PDB entry 7V9B | X-ray diffraction, 1.85 A resolution | chains A and B

Chain A:
Molecule: YWHAE/FAM22B fusion protein
From: Homo sapiens
UniProtKB: G9K389 (G9K389_HUMAN); residues 1-232 here correspond to UniProt positions 11-242 (UniProt number = residue number + 10)
Sequence (249 residues; numbered -16 to 232; the number before each row is that of its first residue; numbers below 1 keep their minus sign (Gly-16 is residue -16)):
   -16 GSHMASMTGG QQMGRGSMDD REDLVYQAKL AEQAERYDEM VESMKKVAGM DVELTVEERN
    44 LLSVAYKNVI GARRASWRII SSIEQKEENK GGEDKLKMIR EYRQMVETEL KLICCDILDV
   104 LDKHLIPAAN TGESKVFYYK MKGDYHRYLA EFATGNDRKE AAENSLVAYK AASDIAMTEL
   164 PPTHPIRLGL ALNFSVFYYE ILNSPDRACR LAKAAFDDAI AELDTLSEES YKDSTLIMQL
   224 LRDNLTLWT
Disordered / not traced: -16 to 1
Construct notes: expression tag (-16 to 0)
Small-molecule neighbours: 5-Carboxy-N,N'-tetramethyl rhodamine (323; 2-[3,6-bis(dimethylamino)xanthen-9-yl]-5-methanoyl-benzoate): Trp60, Ser64, Glu67, Gln68, Arg86

Chain B:
Molecule: Arg-arg-arg-ala-val-sep-met-asp-asn-ser-asn
Sequence (11 residues; each row starts with the number of its first residue):
   248 RRRAVSMDNS N
Disordered / not traced: 256-258
Modified positions: Ser253 (phosphoserine; SEP)
Glycans and other covalent adducts: 5-Carboxy-N,N'-tetramethyl rhodamine (323) linked to Arg248

Interface between chain A and chain B:
Pairs across the interface (26; chain A residue first):
  Lys50(A) with Ser253(B); Met254(B), hydrogen bond (side chain-backbone); Asp255(B), salt bridge
  Arg57(A) with Arg249(B); Ser253(B)
  Arg61(A) with Arg249(B)
  Arg130(A) with Arg249(B); Ser253(B)
  Tyr131(A) with Ser253(B)
  Gly172(A) with Met254(B)
  Leu175(A) with Val252(B); Ser253(B); Met254(B)
  Asn176(A) with Ser253(B); Met254(B), hydrogen bond (side chain-backbone)
  Val179(A) with Arg249(B); Val252(B)
  Tyr182(A) with Arg250(B)
  Glu183(A) with Arg249(B), salt bridge; Ala251(B)
  Ile220(A) with Met254(B), hydrophobic
  Leu223(A) with Val252(B)
  Asn227(A) with Ala251(B); Val252(B), hydrogen bond (side chain-backbone)
  Leu230(A) with Arg250(B)
  Trp231(A) with Arg250(B), hydrogen bond (side chain-backbone)
Also at the interface, not in a pair above, chain A (19 interface residues in all): Lys123, Glu134, Asp226

In short:
The interface between chain A and chain B involves 19 residues on one side and 7 on the other; the contacts
include 4 hydrogen bonds and 2 salt bridges. Polar pairs include Lys50(A)-Asp255(B), Glu183(A)-Arg249(B) and
Lys50(A)-Met254(B). Bound to chain A: 5-Carboxy-N,N'-tetramethyl rhodamine.
Here chain A is YWHAE/FAM22B fusion protein (Homo sapiens) and chain B is
Arg-arg-arg-ala-val-sep-met-asp-asn-ser-asn. Entry 7V9B (Crystal Structure of 14-3-3 epsilon with FOXO3a
peptide) was determined by X-ray diffraction.
